3EMQ - chain A; structure by X-ray diffraction, 2.73 A resolution.

[Chain A]
Name: Endo-1,4-beta-xylanase
Source organism: Bacillus sp. BP-23
Notes: EC 3.2.1.8
UniProt: O69231 (O69231_9BACI); residues 2-332 here = UniProt positions 2-332
Amino-acid sequence (331 residues; each row starts with the number of its first residue):
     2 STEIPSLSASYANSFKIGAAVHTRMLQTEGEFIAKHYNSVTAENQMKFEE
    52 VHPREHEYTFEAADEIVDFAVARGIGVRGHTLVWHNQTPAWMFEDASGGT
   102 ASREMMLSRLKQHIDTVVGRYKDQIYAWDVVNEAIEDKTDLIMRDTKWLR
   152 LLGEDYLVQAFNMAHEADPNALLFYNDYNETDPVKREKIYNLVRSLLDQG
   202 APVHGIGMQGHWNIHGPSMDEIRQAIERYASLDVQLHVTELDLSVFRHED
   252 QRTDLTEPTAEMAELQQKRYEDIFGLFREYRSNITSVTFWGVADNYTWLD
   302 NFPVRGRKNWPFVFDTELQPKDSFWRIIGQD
Residues lining bound ligands: HAH ((1S,2S,3R,6R)-6-[(2-hydroxybenzyl)amino]cyclohex-4-ene-1,2,3-triol): E44, N45, K48, H81, W85, N133, E134, Y179, Q210, H212, E241, W291, W299, F303
Curated features (UniProtKB/Swiss-Prot):
  - active site: E134 (Proton donor), E241 (Nucleophile)
Reported in the primary citation:
  - conformationally variable residues (side-chain flip): Y179, H249, E250
  - binding site for HAH: N45, K48, H81, N133, E134, Y179, Q210, W291, W299, F303
  - specificity-determining residues: H249 (proposed by the authors, not directly observed)
  - mutagenesis - S15L, S15L/M93V (20-fold), M93V, E137D, D323N: increased stability
  - mutagenesis - E137D/D323N: unchanged stability
  - mutagenesis - S15L/M93V: increased catalytic activity

[In short]
Chain A binds compound HAH. Curated annotation (UniProt) lists active-site residues E134 and E241. The paper
reports a binding site for HAH at N45, K48 and H81 among others; S15L, S15L/M93V and M93V, among others,
increase stability; 6 substitutions were tested in all.
Chain A is Endo-1,4-beta-xylanase (Bacillus sp. BP-23); the structure, Crystal structure of xilanase XynB from
Paenibacillus barcelonensis complexed with an inhibitor, was determined by X-ray diffraction, deposited
together with 3EMC and 3EMZ.
